Entry 5S4L (X-ray diffraction, 2.30 A resolution); this record covers chains A and E of the 6 polymer chains in the assembly.

# Chain A
Molecule: Tubulin alpha-1B chain
From: Bos taurus
UniProt: P81947 (TBA1B_BOVIN); residues 1-451 here = UniProt positions 1-451
Chain sequence (451 residues; each row starts with the number of its first residue):
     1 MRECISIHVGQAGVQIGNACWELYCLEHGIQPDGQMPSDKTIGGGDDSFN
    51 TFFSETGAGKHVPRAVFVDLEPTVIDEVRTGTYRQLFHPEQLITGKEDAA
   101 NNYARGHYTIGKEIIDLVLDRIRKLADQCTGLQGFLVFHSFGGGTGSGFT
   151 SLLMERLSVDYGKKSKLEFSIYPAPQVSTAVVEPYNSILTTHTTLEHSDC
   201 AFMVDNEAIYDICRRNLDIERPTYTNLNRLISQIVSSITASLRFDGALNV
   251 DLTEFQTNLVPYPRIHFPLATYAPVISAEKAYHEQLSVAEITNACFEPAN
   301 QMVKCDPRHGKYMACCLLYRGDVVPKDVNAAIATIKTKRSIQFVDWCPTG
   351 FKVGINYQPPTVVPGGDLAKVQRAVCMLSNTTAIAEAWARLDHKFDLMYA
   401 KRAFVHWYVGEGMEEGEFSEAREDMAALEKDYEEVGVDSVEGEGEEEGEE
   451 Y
Disordered / not traced: 439-451
Metal / ion sites: Ca2+: Asp39, Thr41, Gly44, Glu55
Small-molecule neighbours: GTP (guanosine-5'-triphosphate): Gly10, Gln11, Ala12, Gln15, Ile16, Asp69, Asp98, Ala99, Ala100, Asn101, Ser140, Gly142, Gly143, Gly144, Thr145, Gly146, Ile171, Pro173, Val177, Ser178, Glu183, Asn206, Tyr224, Leu227, Asn228, Ile231

# Chain E
Molecule: Stathmin-4
From: Rattus norvegicus
UniProt: P63043 (STMN4_RAT); residues 5-145 here correspond to UniProt positions 49-189 (UniProt number = residue number + 44)
Chain sequence (143 residues; numbered 3 to 145; the number before each row is that of its first residue):
     3 MADMEVIELNKCTSGQSFEVILKPPSFDGVPEFNASLPRRRDPSLEEIQK
    53 KLEAAEERRKYQEAELLKHLAEKREHEREVIQKAIEENNNFIKMAKEKLA
   103 QKMESNKENREAHLAAMLERLQEKDKHAEEVRKNKELKEEASR
Disordered / not traced: 3-5, 29-43, 144-145
Differences from the reference sequence: initiating methionine (3); expression tag (4)
Curated features (UniProtKB/Swiss-Prot):
  - modified residue: Ser46 (Phosphoserine)

# Chain A / chain E interface
Pairs across the interface (57):
  His107(A) - Leu54(E)
  Tyr108(A) - Lys53(E)
  Tyr108(A) - Ala57(E)  hydrophobic
  Thr109(A) - Arg61(E)  hydrogen bond
  Lys112(A) - Glu58(E)  salt bridge
  Glu155(A) - Ile50(E)
  Arg156(A) - Leu47(E)
  Arg156(A) - Gln51(E)
  Val159(A) - Pro45(E)
  Val159(A) - Leu47(E)  hydrophobic
  His197(A) - Asp44(E)
  His197(A) - Pro45(E)
  Asp245(A) - Cys14(E)
  Asp245(A) - Ser16(E)  hydrogen bond (backbone-side chain)
  Ala247(A) - Asn12(E)
  Ala247(A) - Ser19(E)
  Leu248(A) - Ser19(E)
  Pro325(A) - Gln18(E)
  Pro325(A) - Phe20(E)  hydrophobic
  Asn329(A) - Met6(E)
  Asn329(A) - Val8(E)
  Asn329(A) - Phe20(E)
  Lys336(A) - Leu24(E)
  Asp345(A) - Pro27(E)
  Asp345(A) - Ser28(E)  hydrogen bond (backbone-backbone)
  Cys347(A) - Pro27(E)
  Pro348(A) - Lys25(E)
  Pro348(A) - Pro27(E)
  Thr349(A) - Ile23(E)
  Thr349(A) - Leu24(E)  hydrogen bond (backbone-backbone)
  Thr349(A) - Lys25(E)  hydrogen bond (backbone-backbone)
  Gly350(A) - Val22(E)
  Phe351(A) - Glu21(E)
  Phe351(A) - Val22(E)  hydrogen bond (backbone-backbone)
  Phe351(A) - Leu24(E)  hydrophobic
  Lys352(A) - Phe20(E)
  Lys352(A) - Glu21(E)  salt bridge
  Val353(A) - Ser19(E)
  Val353(A) - Phe20(E)  hydrogen bond (backbone-backbone)
  Gly354(A) - Gln18(E)
  Gly354(A) - Ser19(E)
  Ile355(A) - Gly17(E)
  Ile355(A) - Gln18(E)  hydrogen bond (backbone-backbone)
  Asn356(A) - Ser16(E)
  Tyr357(A) - Cys14(E)
  Tyr357(A) - Thr15(E)
  Tyr357(A) - Ser16(E)  hydrogen bond (backbone-backbone)
  Tyr357(A) - Gly17(E)
  Tyr357(A) - Gln18(E)  hydrogen bond
  Val409(A) - Gln64(E)  hydrogen bond (backbone-side chain)
  Gly410(A) - Arg61(E)
  Gly410(A) - Gln64(E)
  Glu411(A) - Arg61(E)  hydrogen bond (backbone-side chain)
  Gly412(A) - Ala57(E)
  Gly412(A) - Arg60(E)  hydrogen bond (backbone-side chain)
  Gly412(A) - Arg61(E)
  Glu414(A) - Arg60(E)
Also at the interface, not in a pair above, chain A (40 interface residues in all): Glu113, Leu152, Ser158, Glu196, Gly246, Val328, Ile332, Ala333, Trp346
Also at the interface, not in a pair above, chain E (32 interface residues in all): Pro26, Ser46, Glu55

# Summary
The interface between chain A and chain E involves 40 residues on one side and 32 on the other; the contacts
include 13 hydrogen bonds and 2 salt bridges. Among the polar pairs are Lys112(A)-Glu58(E), Lys352(A)-Glu21(E)
and Thr109(A)-Arg61(E). Bound to chain A: GTP.
Chain A is Tubulin alpha-1B chain (Bos taurus) and chain E is Stathmin-4 (Rattus norvegicus); the structure,
Tubulin-Z1891773393-complex, was determined by X-ray diffraction, deposited together with 5S4M, 5S4N, 5S4O,
5S4P, 5S4Q, 5S4R and 52 further entries.
